2WYE - chains A and B; structure by X-ray diffraction, 1.80 A resolution.

[Chain A]
Protein: Acyl-homoserine lactone acylase pvdq subunit alpha
From: Pseudomonas aeruginosa
Notes: EC 3.5.1.97
UniProt: Q9I194 (PVDQ_PSEAE); residues 1-170 here correspond to UniProt positions 24-193 (UniProt number = residue number + 23)
Chain sequence (170 residues; row label = number of the first residue in the row):
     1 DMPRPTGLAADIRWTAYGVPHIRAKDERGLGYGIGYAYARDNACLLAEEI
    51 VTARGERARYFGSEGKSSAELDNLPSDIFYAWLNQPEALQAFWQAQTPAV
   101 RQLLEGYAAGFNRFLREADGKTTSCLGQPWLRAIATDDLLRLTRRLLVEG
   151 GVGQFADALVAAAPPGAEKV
Not modelled in the structure: 1-5, 170
Disulfides: Cys-44/Cys-125

[Chain B]
Protein: Acyl-homoserine lactone acylase pvdq subunit beta
From: Pseudomonas aeruginosa
Notes: EC 3.5.1.97
UniProt: Q9I194 (PVDQ_PSEAE); residues 1-546 here correspond to UniProt positions 217-762 (UniProt number = residue number + 216)
Chain sequence (546 residues; row label = number of the first residue in the row):
     1 SNAIAVGSERSADGKGMLLANPHFPWNGAMRFYQMHLTIPGRLDVMGASL
    51 PGLPVVNIGFSRHLAWTHTVDTSSHFTLYRLALDPKDPRRYLVDGRSLPL
   101 EEKSVAIEVRGADGKLSRVEHKVYQSIYGPLVVWPGKLDWNRSEAYALRD
   151 ANLENTRVLQQWYSINQASDVADLRRRVEALQGIPWVNTLAADEQGNALY
   201 MNQSVVPYLKPELIPACAIPQLVAEGLPALQGQDSRCAWSRDPAAAQAGI
   251 TPAAQLPVLLRRDFVQNSNDSAWLTNPASPLQGFSPLVSQEKPIGPRARY
   301 ALSRLQGKQPLEAKTLEEMVTANHVFSADQVLPDLLRLCRDNQGEKSLAR
   351 ACAALAQWDRGANLDSGSGFVYFQRFMQRFAELDGAWKEPFDAQRPLDTP
   401 QGIALDRPQVATQVRQALADAAAEVEKSGIPDGARWGDLQVSTRGQERIA
   451 IPGGDGHFGVYNAIQSVRKGDHLEVVGGTSYIQLVTFPEEGPKARGLLAF
   501 SQSSDPRSPHYRDQTELFSRQQWQTLPFSDRQIDADPQLQRLSIRE
Disulfides: Cys-217/Cys-237, Cys-339/Cys-352
Curated features (UniProtKB/Swiss-Prot):
  - active site: Ser-1 (Nucleophile)

[Interface between chain A and chain B]
Contacting residue pairs (183; chain A residue first):
  Thr-6(A) / Glu-546(B)  hydrogen bond (side chain-backbone)
  Gly-7(A) / Glu-546(B)  hydrogen bond (backbone-backbone)
  Leu-8(A) / Arg-545(B)
  Leu-8(A) / Glu-546(B)  hydrogen bond (backbone-backbone)
  Ala-9(A) / Ile-544(B)
  Ala-9(A) / Arg-545(B)
  Ala-10(A) / Ser-543(B)
  Ala-10(A) / Ile-544(B)  hydrogen bond (backbone-backbone)
  Asp-11(A) / Arg-541(B)  salt bridge
  Asp-11(A) / Leu-542(B)
  Asp-11(A) / Ser-543(B)  hydrogen bond
  Ile-12(A) / Gln-540(B)
  Ile-12(A) / Arg-541(B)
  Ile-12(A) / Leu-542(B)  hydrogen bond (backbone-backbone)
  Ile-12(A) / Ile-544(B)  hydrophobic
  Arg-13(A) / Asp-530(B)  salt bridge
  Arg-13(A) / Ile-533(B)
  Arg-13(A) / Leu-539(B)
  Arg-13(A) / Gln-540(B)
  Arg-13(A) / Arg-541(B)
  Trp-14(A) / Gln-538(B)
  Trp-14(A) / Leu-539(B)
  Trp-14(A) / Gln-540(B)  hydrogen bond (backbone-backbone)
  Trp-14(A) / Leu-542(B)  hydrophobic
  Thr-15(A) / Pro-527(B)
  Thr-15(A) / Ile-533(B)
  Thr-15(A) / Asp-536(B)
  Ala-16(A) / Asp-536(B)  hydrogen bond (backbone-side chain)
  Tyr-17(A) / Gln-502(B)
  Tyr-17(A) / His-510(B)  hydrogen bond (backbone-side chain)
  Tyr-17(A) / Asp-513(B)
  Tyr-17(A) / Gln-514(B)
  Tyr-17(A) / Leu-517(B)
  Tyr-17(A) / Gln-524(B)
  Gly-18(A) / Gln-502(B)  hydrogen bond (backbone-side chain)
  Gly-18(A) / His-510(B)  hydrogen bond (backbone-side chain)
  Val-19(A) / Gln-34(B)
  Val-19(A) / Met-46(B)  hydrophobic
  Val-19(A) / Gln-502(B)
  Pro-20(A) / Tyr-33(B)
  Pro-20(A) / Gln-34(B)
  Pro-20(A) / Met-35(B)
  Pro-20(A) / His-36(B)  hydrogen bond (backbone-backbone)
  Pro-20(A) / Gln-502(B)
  His-21(A) / His-36(B)  hydrogen bond
  His-21(A) / Met-46(B)
  His-21(A) / Pro-527(B)
  His-21(A) / Ile-533(B)
  Ile-22(A) / His-36(B)  hydrogen bond (backbone-backbone)
  Ile-22(A) / Leu-37(B)
  Ile-22(A) / Thr-38(B)  hydrogen bond (backbone-backbone)
  Arg-23(A) / Thr-38(B)
  Arg-23(A) / Arg-541(B)
  Ala-24(A) / Thr-38(B)  hydrogen bond (backbone-backbone)
  Ala-24(A) / Ile-39(B)
  Ala-24(A) / Pro-40(B)
  Lys-25(A) / Ile-39(B)
  Asp-26(A) / Ile-39(B)
  Glu-27(A) / Arg-42(B)  salt bridge
  Glu-27(A) / Tyr-163(B)  hydrogen bond
  Leu-30(A) / Thr-38(B)
  Leu-30(A) / Leu-43(B)  hydrophobic
  Tyr-32(A) / Ile-544(B)  hydrophobic
  Tyr-32(A) / Arg-545(B)
  Tyr-32(A) / Glu-546(B)  hydrogen bond
  Ile-34(A) / Met-35(B)  hydrophobic
  Ile-34(A) / Leu-37(B)  hydrophobic
  Ile-34(A) / Pro-54(B)
  Tyr-36(A) / Leu-542(B)  hydrophobic
  Tyr-36(A) / Ile-544(B)  hydrophobic
  Ala-37(A) / Tyr-33(B)  hydrogen bond (backbone-side chain)
  Tyr-38(A) / Tyr-33(B)  hydrophobic
  Tyr-38(A) / Pro-51(B)
  Asp-41(A) / Tyr-33(B)  hydrogen bond
  Asp-41(A) / Ser-503(B)  hydrogen bond (backbone-side chain)
  Asp-41(A) / Ser-504(B)
  Asn-42(A) / Tyr-33(B)
  Asn-42(A) / Gln-502(B)  hydrogen bond (side chain-backbone)
  Asn-42(A) / Ser-503(B)
  Asn-42(A) / Ser-504(B)  hydrogen bond
  Cys-44(A) / Asp-505(B)
  Leu-45(A) / Gly-28(B)
  Leu-45(A) / Arg-31(B)
  Leu-45(A) / Pro-51(B)  hydrophobic
  Leu-45(A) / Ser-504(B)
  Leu-46(A) / Pro-51(B)
  Leu-46(A) / Gly-52(B)
  Glu-49(A) / Gly-28(B)
  Glu-49(A) / Ala-29(B)
  Gly-55(A) / Ile-107(B)
  Ala-58(A) / Glu-108(B)
  Ala-58(A) / Val-109(B)  hydrophobic
  Ala-58(A) / Arg-110(B)  hydrogen bond (backbone-backbone)
  Arg-59(A) / Glu-108(B)  hydrogen bond (backbone-backbone)
  Arg-59(A) / Arg-110(B)
  Arg-59(A) / Leu-116(B)
  Tyr-60(A) / Arg-110(B)
  Gly-62(A) / Arg-110(B)
  Ser-68(A) / Gly-28(B)
  Leu-74(A) / Ile-107(B)  hydrophobic
  Asp-77(A) / Ile-107(B)
  Ile-78(A) / Val-105(B)  hydrophobic
  Ile-78(A) / Ile-107(B)  hydrophobic
  Ile-78(A) / His-121(B)
  Ala-81(A) / Ile-107(B)  hydrophobic
  Trp-82(A) / Val-105(B)
  Trp-82(A) / Val-123(B)
  Trp-82(A) / Gln-125(B)  hydrogen bond
  Trp-82(A) / Pro-130(B)  hydrophobic
  Leu-83(A) / Leu-153(B)  hydrophobic
  Gln-85(A) / Lys-103(B)
  Phe-92(A) / Asn-155(B)
  Phe-92(A) / Thr-156(B)
  Ala-95(A) / Thr-156(B)
  Gln-96(A) / Thr-156(B)  hydrogen bond (side chain-backbone)
  Thr-97(A) / Gln-160(B)  hydrogen bond
  Val-100(A) / Leu-159(B)  hydrophobic
  Val-100(A) / Gln-160(B)
  Leu-103(A) / Pro-54(B)  hydrophobic
  Leu-104(A) / Pro-54(B)
  Tyr-107(A) / Gly-52(B)
  Arg-113(A) / Ile-544(B)
  Arg-113(A) / Arg-545(B)  hydrogen bond (side chain-backbone)
  Arg-113(A) / Glu-546(B)
  Arg-116(A) / Glu-546(B)  salt bridge
  Gly-120(A) / Arg-507(B)  hydrogen bond (backbone-side chain)
  Lys-121(A) / Arg-507(B)
  Thr-122(A) / Asp-505(B)
  Thr-123(A) / Asp-505(B)
  Thr-123(A) / Arg-507(B)  hydrogen bond (backbone-side chain)
  Ser-124(A) / Asp-505(B)  hydrogen bond
  Ser-124(A) / Pro-506(B)
  Ser-124(A) / Arg-507(B)  hydrogen bond
  Leu-139(A) / Gly-52(B)
  Leu-142(A) / Gly-52(B)
  Thr-143(A) / Leu-53(B)
  Thr-143(A) / Val-158(B)
  Thr-143(A) / Leu-159(B)
  Arg-144(A) / Leu-153(B)
  Arg-145(A) / Ala-29(B)
  Leu-146(A) / Ala-29(B)
  Leu-146(A) / Met-30(B)  hydrophobic
  Leu-146(A) / Leu-50(B)  hydrophobic
  Leu-146(A) / Leu-53(B)  hydrophobic
  Leu-146(A) / Trp-186(B)  hydrogen bond (backbone-side chain)
  Leu-147(A) / Asn-152(B)
  Leu-147(A) / Asn-155(B)
  Leu-147(A) / Val-158(B)  hydrophobic
  Leu-147(A) / Pro-185(B)  hydrophobic
  Leu-147(A) / Trp-186(B)  hydrogen bond (backbone-side chain)
  Val-148(A) / Asp-150(B)
  Val-148(A) / Leu-153(B)  hydrophobic
  Glu-149(A) / Met-30(B)
  Glu-149(A) / Trp-186(B)
  Gly-150(A) / His-75(B)
  Gly-150(A) / Phe-76(B)
  Gly-150(A) / Trp-186(B)
  Gly-151(A) / Phe-76(B)
  Gly-151(A) / Asp-150(B)
  Val-152(A) / Leu-148(B)  hydrophobic
  Val-152(A) / Asp-150(B)  hydrogen bond (backbone-side chain)
  Phe-155(A) / Phe-76(B)  hydrophobic
  Phe-155(A) / Trp-134(B)  hydrophobic
  Phe-155(A) / Leu-148(B)  hydrophobic
  Ala-158(A) / Val-132(B)
  Ala-158(A) / Val-133(B)  hydrogen bond (backbone-backbone)
  Ala-158(A) / Trp-134(B)
  Leu-159(A) / Val-123(B)  hydrophobic
  Leu-159(A) / Pro-130(B)  hydrophobic
  Leu-159(A) / Leu-131(B)
  Leu-159(A) / Val-132(B)
  Val-160(A) / His-121(B)  hydrogen bond (backbone-side chain)
  Ala-162(A) / Leu-131(B)
  Ala-162(A) / Val-133(B)  hydrophobic
  Ala-162(A) / Trp-140(B)
  Ala-163(A) / Trp-140(B)
  Pro-164(A) / Arg-89(B)
  Pro-164(A) / Tyr-124(B)
  Pro-164(A) / Trp-140(B)
  Pro-165(A) / Pro-88(B)  hydrophobic
  Pro-165(A) / Trp-140(B)
  Pro-165(A) / Asn-141(B)
  Gly-166(A) / Arg-142(B)  hydrogen bond (backbone-side chain)
Also at the interface, not in a pair above, chain A (88 interface residues in all): Arg-40, Ser-63, Ala-99, Ala-109, Ala-161
Also at the interface, not in a pair above, chain B (85 interface residues in all): Val-55, Leu-78, Val-119, Leu-227, Ser-508, Pro-509

[Summary]
88 residues of chain A face 85 of chain B across their interface; the contacts include 39 hydrogen bonds and 4
salt bridges. Among the polar pairs are Asp-11(A)/Arg-541(B), Arg-13(A)/Asp-530(B) and Glu-27(A)/Arg-42(B).
Curated annotation (UniProt) lists active-site residue Ser-1(B) on chain B.
Chain A is Acyl-homoserine lactone acylase pvdq subunit alpha and chain B is Acyl-homoserine lactone acylase
pvdq subunit beta, both from Pseudomonas aeruginosa; the structure, The quorum quenching N-acyl homoserine
lactone acylase PvdQ is an Ntn- Hydrolase with an unusual substrate-binding ..., was determined by X-ray
diffraction (same publication as 2WYB, 2WYC and 2WYD).
